6W0C - chains A and B of the 3 polymer chains in the assembly; structure by X-ray diffraction, 3.56 A resolution.

# Chain A
Protein: Fab Heavy Chain
Organism: Rattus norvegicus
Notes: antibody fragment or engineered binder
Amino-acid sequence (219 residues; each row starts with the number of its first residue):
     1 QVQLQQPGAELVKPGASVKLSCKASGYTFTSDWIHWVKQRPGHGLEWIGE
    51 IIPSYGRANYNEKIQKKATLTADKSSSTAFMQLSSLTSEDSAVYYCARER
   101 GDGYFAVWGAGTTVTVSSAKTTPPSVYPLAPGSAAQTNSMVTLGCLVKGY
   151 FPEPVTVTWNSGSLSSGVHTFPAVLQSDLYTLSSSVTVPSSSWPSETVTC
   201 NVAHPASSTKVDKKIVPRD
Cystine bridges: C22-C96, C145-C200

# Chain B
Protein: Fab Light Chain
Organism: Rattus norvegicus
Notes: antibody fragment or engineered binder
Amino-acid sequence (212 residues; each row starts with the number of its first residue):
     1 DILLTQSPAILSVSPGERVSFSCRASQSIGTDIHWYQQRTNGSPRLLIKY
    51 ASESISGIPSRFSGSGSGTDFTLSINSVESEDIANYYCQQSNRWPFTFGS
   101 GTKLEIKRADAAPTVSIFPPSSEQLTSGGASVVCFLNNFYPKDINVKWKI
   151 DGSERQNGVLNSWTDQDSKDSTYSMSSTLTLTKDEYERHNSYTCEATHKT
   201 STSPIVKSFNRN
Cystine bridges: C23-C88, C134-C194

# How chain A and chain B interact
Contacting residue pairs (73; chain A residue first):
  H35(A) with F96(B)
  Q39(A) with Q38(B), hydrogen bond; Y87(B)
  H43(A) with Y87(B)
  G44(A) with Y87(B)
  L45(A) with F98(B)
  W47(A) with W94(B), hydrophobic; P95(B), hydrophobic; F96(B); F98(B), hydrophobic
  E50(A) with W94(B), hydrogen bond; F96(B)
  N59(A) with W94(B)
  Y60(A) with W94(B)
  E62(A) with D1(B)
  K63(A) with D1(B)
  Y95(A) with Q38(B), hydrogen bond; G42(B); S43(B); P44(B)
  D102(A) with Y50(B), hydrogen bond (backbone-side chain)
  G103(A) with H34(B), hydrogen bond (backbone-side chain); Q89(B); S91(B), hydrogen bond (backbone-side chain)
  Y104(A) with H34(B); Y36(B); L46(B), hydrophobic; K49(B), hydrogen bond; Y50(B), hydrophobic
  F105(A) with Y36(B), hydrogen bond (backbone-side chain); Q89(B); F98(B), hydrophobic
  W108(A) with Y36(B); P44(B)
  G109(A) with S43(B)
  Y127(A) with S121(B); Q124(B)
  P128(A) with S121(B), hydrogen bond (backbone-side chain)
  L129(A) with F118(B), hydrophobic
  A130(A) with F118(B)
  P131(A) with F118(B)
  T142(A) with S116(B); F118(B); N137(B)
  L143(A) with F118(B), hydrophobic
  L146(A) with Q124(B); V133(B), hydrophobic
  K148(A) with S131(B); T178(B); T180(B)
  V168(A) with D167(B)
  H169(A) with N137(B); N138(B), hydrogen bond; D167(B), salt bridge; S174(B)
  F171(A) with F135(B), hydrophobic; T164(B); S174(B); M175(B); S176(B)
  P172(A) with S162(B), hydrogen bond (backbone-side chain); W163(B)
  V174(A) with L160(B), hydrophobic; N161(B)
  Q176(A) with L160(B)
  S183(A) with F135(B); S176(B), hydrogen bond
  S184(A) with F135(B)
  S185(A) with F135(B); N137(B)
  K213(A) with E123(B), salt bridge
  R218(A) with P119(B); P120(B)
Other interface residues (no listed pair), chain A (46 interface residues in all): V37, E99, A106, A110, G132, G144, T170, T181
Other interface residues (no listed pair), chain B (43 interface residues in all): R45, T114, S127

# Summary
The interface between chain A and chain B involves 46 residues on one side and 43 on the other; the contacts
include 12 hydrogen bonds and 2 salt bridges. Polar contacts include H169(A)-D167(B), K213(A)-E123(B) and
Q39(A)-Q38(B).
Chain A is Fab Heavy Chain and chain B is Fab Light Chain, both from Rattus norvegicus; the structure,
Open-gate KcsA soaked in 4 mM BaCl2, was determined by X-ray diffraction together with 6W0A, 6W0B, 6W0D, 6W0E,
6W0F, 6W0G and 3 further entries from the same study.
